6BGS - chains A and C of the 3 polymer chains in the assembly; structure by X-ray diffraction, 1.60 A resolution.

Chain A:
Protein: Caspase-3
From: Homo sapiens
Notes: EC 3.4.22.56
Reference sequence: P42574 (CASP3_HUMAN); residue numbers follow UniProt; this construct covers 1-175
Amino-acid sequence (175 residues; row label = number of the first residue in the row):
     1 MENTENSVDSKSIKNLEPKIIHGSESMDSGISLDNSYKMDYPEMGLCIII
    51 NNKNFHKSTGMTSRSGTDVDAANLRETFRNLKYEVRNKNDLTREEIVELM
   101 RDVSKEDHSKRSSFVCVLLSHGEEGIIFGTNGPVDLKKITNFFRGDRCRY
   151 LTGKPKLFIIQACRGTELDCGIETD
Not modelled in the structure: 1-28, 175
Sequence notes: engineered mutation Y150 (Ser in P42574)
From the paper describing this entry:
  - mutagenesis - S150Y: unchanged catalytic activity
  - post-translational modification sites: T152, T174 (citing earlier work)
  - allosteric site: T152
  - catalytic residues: H121, C163 (citing earlier work)

Chain C:
Protein: Caspase-3
From: Homo sapiens
Notes: EC 3.4.22.56
Reference sequence: P42574 (CASP3_HUMAN); residues 176-277 here = UniProt positions 176-277
Amino-acid sequence (103 residues; numbered 176 to 278; the number before each row is that of its first residue):
   176 SGVDDDMACHKIPVEADFLYAYSTAPGYYSWRNSKDGSWFIQSLCAMLKQ
   226 YADKLEFMHILTRVNRKVATEFESFSFDATFHAKKQIPCIVSMLTKELYF
   276 YHH
Not modelled in the structure: 176-177
Sequence notes: expression tag (278)
From the paper describing this entry:
  - post-translational modification sites: T245, S249 (proposed by the authors, not directly observed)

Chain A / chain C interface:
Pairs across the interface (107):
  D34(A) - K271(C)  salt bridge
  N35(A) - K271(C)
  N35(A) - E272(C)  hydrogen bond (backbone-backbone)
  S36(A) - K271(C)
  S36(A) - E272(C)  hydrogen bond (side chain-backbone)
  S36(A) - Y274(C)
  Y37(A) - D192(C)  hydrogen bond
  Y37(A) - L269(C)
  Y37(A) - T270(C)  hydrogen bond (side chain-backbone)
  Y37(A) - K271(C)
  Y37(A) - E272(C)  hydrogen bond (backbone-backbone)
  M39(A) - L273(C)  hydrophobic
  M39(A) - Y274(C)
  D40(A) - H277(C)
  M44(A) - F275(C)
  R64(A) - R207(C)
  S65(A) - R207(C)  hydrogen bond (backbone-side chain)
  S65(A) - N208(C)
  S65(A) - S209(C)
  G66(A) - N208(C)
  G66(A) - S209(C)
  G66(A) - G212(C)
  V69(A) - K210(C)
  V69(A) - D211(C)
  D70(A) - G212(C)
  D70(A) - S213(C)  hydrogen bond
  D70(A) - I216(C)
  N73(A) - C220(C)
  N73(A) - K224(C)  hydrogen bond
  L74(A) - I216(C)  hydrophobic
  L74(A) - C220(C)
  T77(A) - C220(C)  hydrogen bond
  T77(A) - L223(C)
  T77(A) - K224(C)
  F78(A) - L223(C)  hydrophobic
  L81(A) - A227(C)  hydrophobic
  Y83(A) - F275(C)
  E124(A) - P201(C)
  E124(A) - G202(C)  hydrogen bond (side chain-backbone)
  K137(A) - E190(C)  salt bridge
  T140(A) - F193(C)
  T140(A) - Y195(C)
  F143(A) - F193(C)
  R144(A) - V189(C)
  R144(A) - F193(C)
  G145(A) - V189(C)  hydrogen bond (backbone-backbone)
  D146(A) - V189(C)
  T152(A) - I187(C)
  G153(A) - D192(C)
  K154(A) - D192(C)
  P155(A) - D192(C)
  P155(A) - L273(C)  hydrophobic
  K156(A) - A191(C)
  K156(A) - D192(C)  hydrogen bond (backbone-backbone)
  K156(A) - F193(C)
  K156(A) - L194(C)  hydrogen bond (backbone-backbone)
  L157(A) - L194(C)
  L157(A) - F232(C)  hydrophobic
  L157(A) - L273(C)  hydrophobic
  F158(A) - F193(C)  hydrophobic
  F158(A) - L194(C)  hydrogen bond (backbone-backbone)
  F158(A) - Y195(C)
  F158(A) - A196(C)  hydrogen bond (backbone-backbone)
  I159(A) - A196(C)
  I159(A) - F215(C)  hydrophobic
  I159(A) - L219(C)  hydrophobic
  I160(A) - A196(C)  hydrogen bond (backbone-backbone)
  I160(A) - Y197(C)
  I160(A) - S198(C)  hydrogen bond (backbone-backbone)
  Q161(A) - S198(C)  hydrogen bond
  Q161(A) - S205(C)  hydrogen bond
  Q161(A) - W206(C)
  Q161(A) - S213(C)  hydrogen bond
  Q161(A) - F215(C)
  Q161(A) - I216(C)
  A162(A) - S198(C)  hydrogen bond (backbone-side chain)
  A162(A) - T199(C)
  A162(A) - S205(C)
  C163(A) - Y203(C)
  C163(A) - Y204(C)  hydrophobic
  C163(A) - S205(C)  hydrogen bond (side chain-backbone)
  R164(A) - Y197(C)
  R164(A) - T199(C)  hydrogen bond (side chain-backbone)
  R164(A) - A200(C)
  R164(A) - P201(C)
  R164(A) - G202(C)  hydrogen bond (backbone-backbone)
  R164(A) - Y203(C)  hydrogen bond (backbone-backbone)
  R164(A) - C264(C)
  G165(A) - G202(C)
  G165(A) - Y203(C)
  G165(A) - Y204(C)  hydrogen bond (backbone-backbone)
  T166(A) - G202(C)  hydrogen bond (backbone-backbone)
  T166(A) - Y204(C)
  E167(A) - G202(C)  hydrogen bond (backbone-backbone)
  E167(A) - Y203(C)
  E167(A) - Y204(C)  hydrogen bond (backbone-backbone)
  L168(A) - Y203(C)
  L168(A) - Y204(C)  hydrophobic
  L168(A) - W206(C)  hydrophobic
  L168(A) - T255(C)
  L168(A) - K259(C)
  D169(A) - Y203(C)
  D169(A) - K259(C)
  D169(A) - K260(C)  hydrogen bond (backbone-backbone)
  C170(A) - A258(C)
  C170(A) - K259(C)  hydrogen bond
  G171(A) - K260(C)
Other interface residues (no listed pair), chain A (50 interface residues in all): S63, T67, V117, L119, L136
Other interface residues (no listed pair), chain C (49 interface residues in all): Q217, F256

Overview:
Chain A and chain C form an interface of 50 and 49 residues respectively; the contacts include 31 hydrogen
bonds and 2 salt bridges. Among the polar pairs are D34(A)-K271(C), K137(A)-E190(C) and S36(A)-E272(C). The
paper reports catalytic residues H121(A) and C163(A); S150Y of chain A leaves catalytic activity unchanged.
Chain A is Caspase-3 and chain C is Caspase-3, both from Homo sapiens; the structure, Caspase-3 Mutant -
S150Y, was determined by X-ray diffraction, deposited together with 6BDV, 6BFJ, 6BFK, 6BFL, 6BFO, 6BG0 and 7
further entries.
